PDB entry 9DEB | X-ray diffraction, 2.54 A resolution | chains E and I of the 12 polymer chains in the assembly

# Chain E (and I)
Name: D3-threaded
Source organism: synthetic construct
Notes: chain I of this document is another copy of the same molecule, construct and numbering; everything in this record applies to it too
Amino-acid sequence (83 residues; numbered 1 to 83; the number before each row is that of its first residue):
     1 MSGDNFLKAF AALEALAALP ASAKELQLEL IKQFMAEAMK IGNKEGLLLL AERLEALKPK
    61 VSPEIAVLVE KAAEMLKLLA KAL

# How chain E and chain I interact
Contacting residue pairs - 22 pairs, chain E then chain I:
  Met1(E) - Glu29(I)
  Gly3(E) - Glu29(I)
  Asp4(E) - Gln33(I)  hydrogen bond
  Phe6(E) - Leu19(I)  hydrophobic
  Phe6(E) - Leu26(I)  hydrophobic
  Leu7(E) - Ala11(I)
  Leu7(E) - Ala12(I)  hydrophobic
  Leu7(E) - Ala15(I)  hydrophobic
  Leu7(E) - Leu30(I)  hydrophobic
  Phe10(E) - Glu14(I)
  Phe10(E) - Ala15(I)  hydrophobic
  Phe10(E) - Ala18(I)  hydrophobic
  Asn43(E) - Leu26(I)
  Glu45(E) - Ser22(I)
  Glu45(E) - Ala23(I)
  Glu45(E) - Glu25(I)
  Glu45(E) - Leu26(I)
  Gly46(E) - Leu26(I)
  Leu49(E) - Leu19(I)  hydrophobic
  Leu49(E) - Pro20(I)
  Leu49(E) - Leu26(I)  hydrophobic
  Arg53(E) - Ala18(I)
Also at the interface, not in a pair above, chain I (15 interface residues in all): Lys8

# Summary
The interface between chain E and chain I involves 11 residues on one side and 15 on the other; the contacts
include 1 hydrogen bond. The hydrogen-bonded pair is Asp4(E)-Gln33(I).
Chain E and chain I are both D3-threaded (synthetic construct); the structure, Crystal Structure of
D3-threaded, was determined by X-ray diffraction, deposited together with 9DE9, 9DEA, 9DEC and 8VEA.
